PDB entry 7X9G | X-ray diffraction, 2.80 A resolution | chains A and C of the 3 polymer chains in the assembly

Chain A:
Name: Ectodysplasin-A, secreted form
Organism: Homo sapiens
Reference sequence: Q92838 (EDA_HUMAN); numbering as in UniProt (aligned over 233-391)
Sequence (159 residues; each row starts with the number of its first residue):
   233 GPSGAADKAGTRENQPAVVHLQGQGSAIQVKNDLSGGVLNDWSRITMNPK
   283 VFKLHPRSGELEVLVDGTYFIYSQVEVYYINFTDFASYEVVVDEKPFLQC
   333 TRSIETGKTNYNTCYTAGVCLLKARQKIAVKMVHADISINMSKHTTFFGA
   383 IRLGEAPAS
Not modelled in the structure: 233-246, 391
Swiss-Prot annotation at these positions:
  - glycosylation (N-linked (GlcNAc...) asparagine): Asn313, Asn372
  - natural variant: His252 (H252L: In XHED; H252Y: In XHED), Gly255 (G255C: In XHED; G255D: In XHED), Ala259 (A259E: In STHAGX1), Ile260 (I260S: In STHAGX1), Leu266 (L266R: In XHED), Gly269 (G269V: In XHED), Leu271 (L271P: In XHED), Trp274 (W274G: In XHED; W274R: In XHED), Arg289 (R289C: In STHAGX1; R289L: In STHAGX1; R289P: In XHED), Ser290 (S290C: In XHED), Gly291 (G291R: In XHED; G291W: In XHED), Leu293 (L293P: In XHED), 29 further natural variant entries in UniProt
What the authors report for this chain:
  - conformationally variable residues (side-chain flip): Arg289
  - disease-associated variants - A259E, D265G, R276C: decreased signaling with Tumor necrosis factor receptor superfamily member EDAR (chain C)
  - disease-associated variants - R276C: unchanged binding to Tumor necrosis factor receptor superfamily member EDAR (chain C)
  - specificity-determining residues: Val307, Glu308
  - mutagenesis - R276C: unchanged binding to Tumor necrosis factor receptor superfamily member EDAR (chain C)

Chain C:
Name: Tumor necrosis factor receptor superfamily member EDAR
Organism: Homo sapiens
Reference sequence: Q9UNE0 (EDAR_HUMAN); residues 28-150 here = UniProt positions 28-150
Sequence (123 residues; numbered 28 to 150; the number before each row is that of its first residue):
    28 YSNCGENEYYNQTTGLCQECPPCGPGEEPYLSCGYGTKDEDYGCVPCPAE
    78 KFSKGGYQICRRHKDCEGFFRATVLTPGDMENDAECGPCLPGYYMLENRP
   128 RNIYGMVCYSCLLAPPNTKECVG
Not modelled in the structure: 28-43, 60-65, 119-126, 138-150
Disulfide bonds: Cys50-Cys71, Cys74-Cys87, Cys116-Cys135
Swiss-Prot annotation at these positions:
  - glycosylation: Asn38 (N-linked (GlcNAc...) asparagine)
  - natural variant: Cys47 (C47Y: In ECTD10B), Cys87 (C87R: In ECTD10B), Arg89 (R89H: In ECTD10B), Arg98 (R98Q: In ECTD10B), Asp110 (D110A: In ECTD10B), Cys148 (C148R: In ECTD10B)
What the authors report for this chain:
  - specificity-determining residues: Asp92, Gly95 (proposed by the authors, not directly observed)

Interface between chain A and chain C:
Pairs across the interface (16):
  Gln256(A) with Ala76(C)
  Ser275(A) with Pro75(C); Ala76(C), hydrogen bond (side chain-backbone)
  Arg276(A) with Glu55(C), salt bridge; Val72(C); Pro73(C), hydrogen bond (side chain-backbone); Pro75(C)
  Met279(A) with Tyr57(C); Val72(C)
  Asn280(A) with Asp68(C), hydrogen bond
  Pro281(A) with Tyr57(C); Cys71(C); Val72(C)
  Lys282(A) with Asp68(C); Tyr69(C); Gly70(C)
Also at the interface, not in a pair above, chain A (9 interface residues in all): Ile277, Leu286
Also at the interface, not in a pair above, chain C (11 interface residues in all): Cys74
From the paper, about this interface:
  - interface residues, chain A: Gln256(A), Ser275(A), Arg276(A)
  - hot spots on chain A (mutagenesis) - A259E, D265G: abolished binding to Tumor necrosis factor receptor superfamily member EDAR (chain C)
  - interface residues, chain C: Glu55(C), Pro73(C), Ala76(C)

Overview:
Chain A and chain C form an interface of 9 and 11 residues respectively; the contacts include 3 hydrogen bonds
and 1 salt bridge. Polar contacts include Arg276(A)-Glu55(C), Ser275(A)-Ala76(C) and Arg276(A)-Pro73(C). From
the paper: A259E, D265G and R276C of chain A reduce signaling with Tumor necrosis factor receptor superfamily
member EDAR (chain C); interface residues Gln256(A), Ser275(A) and Glu55(C) among others.
Here chain A is Ectodysplasin-A, secreted form and chain C is Tumor necrosis factor receptor superfamily
member EDAR, both from Homo sapiens. Entry 7X9G (Crystal structure of human EDA and EDAR) was determined by
X-ray diffraction.
